Entry 7RX0 (electron microscopy, 3.89 A resolution); this record covers chains C and B of the 4 polymer chains in the assembly.

[Chain C]
Molecule: Kinesin-like protein KIF7
Source organism: Homo sapiens
UniProt: Q2M1P5 (KIF7_HUMAN); residue numbers follow UniProt; this construct covers 1-543
Sequence (544 residues; row label = number of the first residue in the row; numbering starts at 0):
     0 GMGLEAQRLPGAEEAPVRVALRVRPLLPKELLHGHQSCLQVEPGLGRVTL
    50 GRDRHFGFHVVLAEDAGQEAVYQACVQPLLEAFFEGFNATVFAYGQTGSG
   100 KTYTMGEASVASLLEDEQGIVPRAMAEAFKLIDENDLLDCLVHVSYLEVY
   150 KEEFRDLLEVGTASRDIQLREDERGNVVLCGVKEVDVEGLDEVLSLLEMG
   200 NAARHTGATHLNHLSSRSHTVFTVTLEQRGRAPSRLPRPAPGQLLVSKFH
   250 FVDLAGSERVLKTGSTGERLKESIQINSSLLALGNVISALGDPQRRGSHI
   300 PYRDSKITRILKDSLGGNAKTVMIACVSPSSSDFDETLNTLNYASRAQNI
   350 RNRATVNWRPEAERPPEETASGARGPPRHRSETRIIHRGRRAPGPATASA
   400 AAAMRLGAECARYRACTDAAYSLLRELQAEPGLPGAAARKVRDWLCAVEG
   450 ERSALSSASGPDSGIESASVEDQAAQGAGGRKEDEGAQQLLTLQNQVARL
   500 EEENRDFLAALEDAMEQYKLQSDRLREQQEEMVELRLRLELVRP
Not modelled in the structure: 0-11, 231-239, 349-543
Differences from the reference sequence: expression tag (0)
Small-molecule neighbours: AMP-PNP (ANP; phosphoaminophosphonic acid-adenylate ester): Arg21, Arg23, Pro24, Gln95, Thr96, Gly97, Ser98, Gly99, Lys100, Thr101, Tyr102, Thr205, Leu213, Ser214, Ser215, Asp252
UniProt features mapped onto this chain:
  - binding site (ATP): Gly94 to Thr101
Reported in the primary citation:
  - mutagenesis - E500A/E501A/E502A/D505A, E501A/E502A, E502A, E502A/D505A: abolished binding to Zinc finger protein GLI2
  - mutagenesis - E511A/E515A, E526A/E529A, E530A/R535A: unchanged binding to Zinc finger protein GLI2
  - mutagenesis - D505A: decreased binding to Zinc finger protein GLI2
  - mutagenesis - E502A: increased binding to microtubule

[Chain B]
Molecule: Tubulin beta chain
Source organism: Sus scrofa
UniProt: P02554 (TBB_PIG); the author numbering skips numbers that UniProt does not, so the offset changes along the chain: 1-44 = UniProt 1-44; 47-360 = UniProt 45-358; 369-455 = UniProt 359-445
Sequence (445 residues; row label = number of the first residue in the row; note: 10 numbers in that range are skipped by the numbering (no residue carries them; nothing is unmodelled there)):
     1 MREIVHIQAGQCGNQIGAKFWEVISDEHGIDPTGSYHGDSDLQL
    47 ERINVYYNEAAGNKYVPRAILVDLEPGTMDSVRSGPFGQIFRPDNFVFGQ
    97 SGAGNNWAKGHYTEGAELVDSVLDVVRKESESCDCLQGFQLTHSLGGGTG
   147 SGMGTLLISKIREEYPDRIMNTFSVVPSPKVSDTVVEPYNATLSVHQLVE
   197 NTDETYCIDNEALYDICFRTLKLTTPTYGDLNHLVSATMSGVTTCLRFPG
   247 QLNADLRKLAVNMVPFPRLHFFMPGFAPLTSRGSQQYRALTVPELTQQMF
   297 DAKNMMAACDPRHGRYLTVAAVFRGRMSMKEVDEQMLNVQNKNSSYFVEW
   347 IPNNVKTAVCDIPP
   369 RGLKMSATFIGNSTAIQELFKRISEQFTAMFRRKAFLHWYTGEGMDEMEF
   419 TEAESNMNDLVSEYQQYQDATADEQGEFEEEGEEDEA
Not modelled in the structure: 1, 438-455
Small-molecule neighbours:
  - phosphomethylphosphonic acid guanylate ester: Gly10, Gln11, Cys12, Gln15, Ala99, Gly100, Asn101, Ser140, Gly143, Gly144, Thr145, Gly146, Ser147, Asp179, Asn206, Tyr224, Leu227, Asn228
  - GTP (guanosine-5'-triphosphate): Gln247, Leu248, Asn249, Lys254
UniProt features mapped onto this chain:
  - motif: Met1 to Ile4 (MREI motif)
  - binding site (GTP): Gln11, Glu71, Ser140, Gly144, Thr145, Gly146, Asn206, Asn228
  - binding site (Mg(2+)): Glu71
  - modified residue: Ser40 (Phosphoserine), Lys60 (N6-acetyllysine), Ser174 (Phosphoserine), Thr287 (Phosphothreonine), Thr292 (Phosphothreonine), Arg320 (Omega-N-methylarginine), Glu448 (5-glutamyl polyglutamate)
  - cross-link (Glycyl lysine isopeptide (Lys-Gly)): Lys60 (interchain with G-Cter in ubiquitin), Lys326 (interchain with G-Cter in ubiquitin)

[Interface between chain C and chain B]
Residue-residue contacts - 25 pairs, chain C then chain B:
  Leu168(C) - Glu420(B)
  Arg169(C) - Met416(B)
  Arg169(C) - Glu417(B)  salt bridge
  Arg169(C) - Glu420(B)  salt bridge
  Glu170(C) - Met416(B)
  Glu170(C) - Thr419(B)
  Glu170(C) - Glu420(B)
  Glu170(C) - Ser423(B)
  Asp171(C) - Met416(B)
  Asp171(C) - Thr419(B)
  Glu172(C) - Thr419(B)
  Arg295(C) - Glu345(B)  salt bridge
  Arg295(C) - Asp437(B)  salt bridge
  Ser297(C) - Gln434(B)  hydrogen bond
  His298(C) - Ser430(B)  hydrogen bond
  His298(C) - Glu431(B)  salt bridge
  His298(C) - Gln434(B)  hydrogen bond (backbone-side chain)
  Pro300(C) - Glu431(B)
  Arg302(C) - Arg264(B)  hydrogen bond (backbone-side chain)
  Arg302(C) - Asn424(B)
  Arg302(C) - Asp427(B)  hydrogen bond (side chain-backbone)
  Arg302(C) - Leu428(B)
  Arg302(C) - Glu431(B)  salt bridge
  Asp303(C) - Arg264(B)
  Arg308(C) - Asn424(B)  hydrogen bond
Also at the interface, not in a pair above, chain C (17 interface residues in all): Val177, Asn284, Arg294, Ile299, Tyr301
Also at the interface, not in a pair above, chain B (17 interface residues in all): Val195, Phe262, Trp346

[Overview]
The chain C/chain B interface involves 17 residues from each chain; the contacts include 6 hydrogen bonds and
6 salt bridges. Polar contacts include Arg169(C)-Glu417(B), Arg169(C)-Glu420(B) and Arg295(C)-Glu345(B). From
the paper: E500A/E501A/E502A/D505A, E501A/E502A and E502A of chain C, among others, abolish binding to Zinc
finger protein GLI2; D505A of chain C reduces binding to Zinc finger protein GLI2; 8 substitutions were tested
in all.
Here chain C is Kinesin-like protein KIF7 (Homo sapiens) and chain B is Tubulin beta chain (Sus scrofa). Entry
7RX0 (Complex of AMPPNP-Kif7 and Gli2 Zinc-Finger domain bound to microtubules) was determined by electron
microscopy.
